2F16 - chains V and W of the 28 polymer chains in the assembly; structure by X-ray diffraction, 2.80 A resolution.

Chain V:
Protein: Proteasome component PUP1
Organism: Saccharomyces cerevisiae
Notes: EC 3.4.25.1
UniProt: P25043 (PSB7_YEAST); the construct lacks a stretch of the UniProt sequence and is renumbered around it, so the offset changes along the chain: 1-91 = UniProt 30-120; 93-105 = UniProt 121-133; 106-187 = UniProt 135-216; 189-223 = UniProt 217-251
Sequence (222 residues; numbered 1 to 223 plus 1 insertion-coded residue; 2 numbers in that range are skipped by the numbering (no residue carries them; nothing is unmodelled there); the number before each row is that of its first residue):
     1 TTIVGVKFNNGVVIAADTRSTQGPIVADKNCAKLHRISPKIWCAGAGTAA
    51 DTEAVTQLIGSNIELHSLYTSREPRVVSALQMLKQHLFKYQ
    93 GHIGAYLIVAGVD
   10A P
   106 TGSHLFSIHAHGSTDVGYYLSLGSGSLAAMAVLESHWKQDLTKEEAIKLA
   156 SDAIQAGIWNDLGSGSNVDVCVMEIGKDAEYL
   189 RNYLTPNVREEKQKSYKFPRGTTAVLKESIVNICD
Covalently attached groups: bortezomib (BO2) linked to Thr1
Swiss-Prot annotation at these positions:
  - active site: Thr1 (Nucleophile)

Chain W:
Protein: Proteasome component PUP3
Organism: Saccharomyces cerevisiae
Notes: EC 3.4.25.1
UniProt: P25451 (PSB3_YEAST); the construct lacks a stretch of the UniProt sequence and is renumbered around it, so the offset changes along the chain: -8 to -1 = UniProt 2-9; 1-36 = UniProt 10-45; 38-105 = UniProt 46-113; 106-122 = UniProt 117-133; 2 more segments
Sequence (204 residues; numbered -8 to 194 plus 4 insertion-coded residues; 3 numbers in that range are skipped by the numbering (no residue carries them; nothing is unmodelled there); the number before each row is that of its first residue; a row labelled like 10A-10C holds insertion residues (10A, then the next letters in order); numbers below 1 keep their minus sign (Ser-8 is residue -8)):
    -8 SDPSSING
     1 GIVVAMTGKDCVAIACDLRLGSQSLGVSNKFEKIFH
    38 YGHVFLGITGLATDVTTLNEMFRYKTNLYKLKEERAIEPETFTQLVSSSL
    88 YERRFGPYFVGPVVAGIN
10A-10C SKS
   106 GKPFIAGFDLIGCIDEA
   12A K
   123 DFIVSGTASDQLFGMCESLYEPNLEPEDLFETISQALLNAADRDALSGWG
   173 AVVYIIK
   181 KDEVVKRYLKMRQD
Swiss-Prot annotation at these positions:
  - modified residue: Ser22 (Phosphoserine)
  - cross-link: Lys62 (Glycyl lysine isopeptide (Lys-Gly) (interchain with G-Cter in ubiquitin))

Interface between chain V and chain W:
Contacting residue pairs (65):
  Ile25(V) - Asp132(W)
  Ile25(V) - Phe135(W)  hydrophobic
  Val26(V) - Phe135(W)
  Ala27(V) - Asp120(W)
  Asp28(V) - Asp120(W)
  Lys29(V) - Glu139(W)  salt bridge
  Thr48(V) - Ile116(W)
  Ala49(V) - Cys118(W)  hydrophobic
  Ala50(V) - Tyr88(W)
  Ala50(V) - Ile116(W)  hydrophobic
  Ala50(V) - Cys118(W)
  Asp51(V) - Tyr88(W)  hydrogen bond
  Asp51(V) - Arg91(W)  salt bridge
  Ala54(V) - Tyr88(W)
  Tyr90(V) - Phe92(W)  hydrophobic
  His94(V) - Arg91(W)
  His94(V) - Phe92(W)
  Arg197(V) - Glu139(W)  salt bridge
  Lys200(V) - Glu139(W)  hydrogen bond (side chain-backbone)
  Lys200(V) - Ser140(W)  hydrogen bond (side chain-backbone)
  Lys200(V) - Tyr142(W)  hydrogen bond (side chain-backbone)
  Ser203(V) - Glu143(W)  hydrogen bond
  Tyr204(V) - Ser140(W)
  Tyr204(V) - Leu141(W)  hydrophobic
  Lys205(V) - Glu143(W)
  Lys205(V) - Asp150(W)  salt bridge
  Phe206(V) - Leu141(W)  hydrophobic
  Phe206(V) - Glu153(W)
  Phe206(V) - Gln157(W)
  Arg208(V) - Glu149(W)  salt bridge
  Arg208(V) - Asp150(W)  salt bridge
  Arg208(V) - Glu153(W)
  Gly209(V) - Glu153(W)  hydrogen bond (backbone-side chain)
  Thr210(V) - Glu153(W)  hydrogen bond (backbone-side chain)
  Thr211(V) - Glu153(W)  hydrogen bond
  Thr211(V) - Ser156(W)
  Thr211(V) - Gln157(W)  hydrogen bond
  Thr211(V) - Leu189(W)
  Ala212(V) - Leu189(W)
  Ala212(V) - Lys190(W)  hydrogen bond (backbone-backbone)
  Val213(V) - Phe152(W)  hydrophobic
  Val213(V) - Tyr188(W)
  Leu214(V) - Tyr188(W)  hydrogen bond (backbone-backbone)
  Leu214(V) - Leu189(W)
  Leu214(V) - Lys190(W)
  Lys215(V) - Arg187(W)
  Lys215(V) - Tyr188(W)  hydrogen bond (backbone-backbone)
  Glu216(V) - Val185(W)
  Glu216(V) - Lys186(W)
  Glu216(V) - Arg187(W)  salt bridge
  Ser217(V) - Val185(W)
  Ser217(V) - Lys186(W)  hydrogen bond (backbone-backbone)
  Ile218(V) - Glu183(W)
  Ile218(V) - Val184(W)
  Ile218(V) - Val185(W)  hydrophobic
  Val219(V) - His36(W)
  Val219(V) - Tyr176(W)  hydrophobic
  Val219(V) - Val184(W)  hydrogen bond (backbone-backbone)
  Val219(V) - Lys186(W)
  Asn220(V) - His36(W)
  Ile221(V) - Gly39(W)
  Ile221(V) - His40(W)
  Ile221(V) - Phe42(W)  hydrophobic
  Ile221(V) - Val184(W)  hydrophobic
  Asp223(V) - Lys67(W)  salt bridge
Interface residues without a listed pair, chain V (35 interface residues in all): Ile95, Pro207
Interface residues without a listed pair, chain W (36 interface residues in all): Glu147, Thr154, Leu160

Overview:
The interface between chain V and chain W involves 35 residues on one side and 36 on the other; the contacts
include 14 hydrogen bonds and 8 salt bridges. Among the polar pairs are Lys29(V)-Glu139(W), Asp51(V)-Arg91(W)
and Arg197(V)-Glu139(W).
Chain V is Proteasome component PUP1 and chain W is Proteasome component PUP3, both from Saccharomyces
cerevisiae; the structure, Crystal structure of the yeast 20S proteasome in complex with bortezomib, was
determined by X-ray diffraction.
